PDB entry 7TK6 | electron microscopy, 6.50 A resolution (low resolution: residue-level contacts below are approximate; hydrogen-bond / salt-bridge calls are withheld) | chains 7 and 8 of the 27 polymer chains in the assembly

== Chain 7 (and 8) ==
Molecule: ATP synthase subunit 9, mitochondrial
Organism: Saccharomyces cerevisiae
Notes: chain 8 of this document is another copy of the same molecule, construct and numbering; everything in this record applies to it too
UniProt: P61829 (ATP9_YEAST); residue numbers follow UniProt; this construct covers 1-76
Sequence (76 residues; row label = number of the first residue in the row):
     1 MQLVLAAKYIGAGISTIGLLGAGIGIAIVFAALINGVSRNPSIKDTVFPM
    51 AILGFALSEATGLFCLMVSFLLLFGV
Unresolved in the structure: 74-76 (chain 8: 76)
Curated features (UniProtKB/Swiss-Prot):
  - site: Glu59 (Reversibly protonated during proton transport)
  - modified residue: Met1 (N-formylmethionine)
  - natural variant: Thr46 (T46L: In strain: DS400/A3 and KL14-4A), Leu53 (L53F: In strain: DS400/A3, DS401 and 1 more), Leu57 (L57V: In oligomycin-resistant mutant and cross-resistance to venturicidin), Cys65 (C65S: In oligomycin-resistant mutant)

== Interface between chain 7 and chain 8 ==
Pairs across the interface (7):
  Ala7(7) with Ile10(8)
  Gly11(7) with Tyr9(8); Ile10(8); Gly13(8)
  Gly18(7) with Thr16(8); Leu20(8)
  Gly21(7) with Leu20(8)
Interface residues without a listed pair, chain 7 (8 interface residues in all): Ile14, Ser15, Asn40, Ser58
Interface residues without a listed pair, chain 8 (9 interface residues in all): Ile17, Gly23, Ile24, Ser38

== Summary ==
8 residues of chain 7 and 9 residues of chain 8 are in contact.
Chain 7 and chain 8 are both ATP synthase subunit 9, mitochondrial (Saccharomyces cerevisiae); the structure,
Yeast ATP synthase State 1catalytic(a) with 10 mM ATP backbone model, was determined by electron microscopy
(same publication as 7TJS, 7TJT, 7TJU, 7TJV, 7TJW, 7TJX and 30 further entries).
